PDB entry 3PV0 | X-ray diffraction, 3.10 A resolution | chains A and B of the 5 polymer chains in the assembly

[Chain A (and B)]
Protein: Fused maltose transport subunit, ATP-binding component of ABC superfamily; regulatory protein
Source organism: Escherichia coli
Notes: chain B of this document is another copy of the same molecule, construct and numbering; everything in this record applies to it too
UniProt: B1XC34 (B1XC34_ECODH); numbering as in UniProt (aligned over 1-371)
Amino-acid sequence (381 residues; numbered 1 to 381; the number before each row is that of its first residue):
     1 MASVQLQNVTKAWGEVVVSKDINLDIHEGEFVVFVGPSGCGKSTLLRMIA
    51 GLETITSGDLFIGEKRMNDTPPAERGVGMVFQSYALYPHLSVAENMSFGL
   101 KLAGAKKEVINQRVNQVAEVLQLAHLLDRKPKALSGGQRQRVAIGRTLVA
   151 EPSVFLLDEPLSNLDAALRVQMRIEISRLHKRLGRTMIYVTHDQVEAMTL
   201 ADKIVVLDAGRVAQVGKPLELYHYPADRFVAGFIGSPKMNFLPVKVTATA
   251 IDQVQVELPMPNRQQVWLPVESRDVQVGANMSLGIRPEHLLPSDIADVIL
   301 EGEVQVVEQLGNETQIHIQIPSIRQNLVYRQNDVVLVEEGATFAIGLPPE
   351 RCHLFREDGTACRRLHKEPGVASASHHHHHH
Unresolved in the structure: 1, 372-381
Sequence notes: expression tag (372-381)

[How chain A and chain B interact]
Contacting residue pairs (48):
  Pro37(A) - Asp165(B)
  Ser38(A) - Asp165(B)  hydrogen bond
  Asp165(A) - Ser38(B)  hydrogen bond
  Asp165(A) - His192(B)
  Ala166(A) - His192(B)  hydrogen bond (backbone-side chain)
  Ala166(A) - Asp193(B)
  Arg173(A) - Glu308(B)  salt bridge
  Ile174(A) - Glu308(B)
  Ile174(A) - His317(B)
  His192(A) - Leu164(B)
  His192(A) - Asp165(B)  salt bridge
  His192(A) - Ala166(B)  hydrogen bond (side chain-backbone)
  Asp193(A) - Ala166(B)
  Val195(A) - Leu310(B)  hydrophobic
  Met198(A) - Gln309(B)
  Met198(A) - Leu310(B)
  Thr199(A) - Glu308(B)
  Thr199(A) - Leu310(B)
  Leu219(A) - Gln309(B)
  Leu219(A) - Val334(B)  hydrophobic
  Tyr222(A) - Gly311(B)
  Tyr222(A) - Asn312(B)
  Glu288(A) - Asn312(B)
  Gln305(A) - Lys181(B)
  Glu308(A) - Arg173(B)  salt bridge
  Glu308(A) - Ile174(B)
  Glu308(A) - Thr199(B)
  Gln309(A) - Met198(B)
  Gln309(A) - Leu219(B)
  Leu310(A) - Met198(B)
  Leu310(A) - Thr199(B)
  Gly311(A) - Leu219(B)
  Gly311(A) - Tyr222(B)
  Asn312(A) - Tyr222(B)
  Asn312(A) - Glu288(B)
  Asn312(A) - Arg330(B)  hydrogen bond
  Glu313(A) - Arg330(B)  salt bridge
  His317(A) - Ile174(B)
  Asn326(A) - Arg178(B)
  Arg330(A) - Asn312(B)  hydrogen bond
  Asn332(A) - Asn332(B)  hydrogen bond
  Asp333(A) - Arg351(B)  salt bridge
  Val334(A) - Pro369(B)  hydrophobic
  Leu336(A) - Gly370(B)
  Arg351(A) - Asp333(B)  salt bridge
  Pro369(A) - Asp333(B)
  Pro369(A) - Val334(B)  hydrophobic
  Gly370(A) - Leu336(B)
Also at the interface, not in a pair above, chain A (41 interface residues in all): Asn163, Leu164, Arg169, Val170, Lys181, His223, Ser236, Val306, Gln315, Glu339
Also at the interface, not in a pair above, chain B (39 interface residues in all): Pro37, Asn163, Arg169, Val195, His223, Ser236, His289, Gln305, Glu313, Glu339

[Summary]
Chain A and chain B form an interface of 41 and 39 residues respectively, with 7 hydrogen bonds and 6 salt
bridges. Polar pairs include Arg173(A)-Glu308(B), His192(A)-Asp165(B) and Glu313(A)-Arg330(B).
Both chains are Fused maltose transport subunit, ATP-binding component of ABC superfamily; regulatory protein
(Escherichia coli). Entry 3PV0 (Crystal Structure of a pre-translocation state MBP-Maltose transporter complex
without nucleotide) was determined by X-ray diffraction (same publication as 3PUY and 3PUZ).
